Entry 8HAG (electron microscopy, 3.20 A resolution); this record covers chains C and I of the 11 polymer chains in the assembly.

Chain C:
Name: Histone H2A type 1-B/E
Source organism: Homo sapiens
UniProt: P04908 (H2A1B_HUMAN); residues 1-129 here correspond to UniProt positions 2-130 (UniProt number = residue number + 1)
Chain sequence (129 residues; numbered 1 to 129; the number before each row is that of its first residue):
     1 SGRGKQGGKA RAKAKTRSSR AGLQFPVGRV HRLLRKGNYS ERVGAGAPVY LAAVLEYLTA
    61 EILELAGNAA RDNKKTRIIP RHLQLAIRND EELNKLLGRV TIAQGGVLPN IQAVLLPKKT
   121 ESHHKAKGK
Not modelled in the structure: 1-13, 118-129
Swiss-Prot annotation at these positions:
  - modified residue: Ser1 (N-acetylserine), Arg3 (Citrulline), Lys5 (N6-(2-hydroxyisobutyryl)lysine), Lys9 (N6-(2-hydroxyisobutyryl)lysine), Lys13 (N6-(beta-hydroxybutyryl)lysine), Lys36 (N6-(2-hydroxyisobutyryl)lysine), Lys74 (N6-(2-hydroxyisobutyryl)lysine), Lys75 (N6-(2-hydroxyisobutyryl)lysine), Lys95 (N6-(2-hydroxyisobutyryl)lysine), Gln104 (N5-methylglutamine), Lys118 (N6-(2-hydroxyisobutyryl)lysine), Lys119 (N6-crotonyllysine), Thr120 (Phosphothreonine), Lys125 (N6-crotonyllysine)
  - cross-link (Glycyl lysine isopeptide (Lys-Gly)): Lys13 (interchain with G-Cter in ubiquitin), Lys15 (interchain with G-Cter in ubiquitin), Lys119 (interchain with G-Cter in ubiquitin)

Chain I:
Molecule: 180-nt DNA strand
Source organism: Homo sapiens
Sequence (180 nucleotides; row label = number of the first residue in the row):
     1 ATCCGTCCGT TACCGCCATC AATATCCACC TGCAGATTCT ACCAAAAGTG TATTTGGAAA
    61 CTGCTCCATC AAAAGGCATG TTCAGCTGAA TTCAGCTGAA CATGCCTTTT GATGGAGCAG
   121 TTTCCAAATA CACTTTTGGT AGAATCTGCA GGTGGATATT GATGGCGGTA ACGGACGGAT
Not modelled in the structure: 1-17, 165-180

Chain C / chain I interface:
Contacting residue pairs (13; chain C residue first):
  Lys15(C) with DG48(I), phosphate contact; DT49(I), phosphate contact
  Thr16(C) with DA47(I), hydrogen bond to the phosphate; DG48(I), hydrogen bond to the phosphate
  Arg17(C) with DG48(I), salt bridge to the phosphate
  Ser18(C) with DG48(I), hydrogen bond to the phosphate
  Arg20(C) with DT49(I), salt bridge to the phosphate
  Gly28(C) with DA47(I), phosphate contact
  Arg29(C) with DA47(I), salt bridge to the phosphate
  Arg32(C) with DA46(I), salt bridge to the phosphate; DA47(I), salt bridge to the phosphate
  Lys74(C) with DC27(I), salt bridge to the phosphate
  Arg77(C) with DA36(I), sugar contact
Also at the interface, not in a pair above, chain C (13 interface residues in all): Ala14, Glu41, Arg42
Also at the interface, not in a pair above, chain I (7 interface residues in all): DG56

In short:
The interface between chain C and chain I involves 13 residues on one side and 7 on the other, with 3 hydrogen
bonds and 6 salt bridges. Among the polar pairs are Thr16(C)-DA47(I), Thr16(C)-DG48(I) and Ser18(C)-DG48(I).
Chain C is Histone H2A type 1-B/E and chain I is a 180-nt DNA strand, both from Homo sapiens; the structure,
Cryo-EM structure of the p300 catalytic core bound to the H4K12acK16ac nucleosome, class 1 (3.2 angstrom ...,
was determined by electron microscopy (same publication as 8HAH, 8HAI, 8HAJ, 8HAK, 8HAL, 8HAM and 8HAN).
